6VM4 - chains C and F of the 26 polymer chains in the assembly; structure by electron microscopy, 7.08 A resolution (low resolution: residue-level contacts below are approximate; hydrogen-bond / salt-bridge calls are withheld).

Chain C:
Molecule: ATP synthase subunit alpha, chloroplastic
Source organism: Spinacia oleracea
Notes: EC 7.1.2.2
UniProtKB: P06450 (ATPA_SPIOL); numbering as in UniProt (aligned over 1-507)
Chain sequence (507 residues; numbered 1 to 507; the number before each row is that of its first residue):
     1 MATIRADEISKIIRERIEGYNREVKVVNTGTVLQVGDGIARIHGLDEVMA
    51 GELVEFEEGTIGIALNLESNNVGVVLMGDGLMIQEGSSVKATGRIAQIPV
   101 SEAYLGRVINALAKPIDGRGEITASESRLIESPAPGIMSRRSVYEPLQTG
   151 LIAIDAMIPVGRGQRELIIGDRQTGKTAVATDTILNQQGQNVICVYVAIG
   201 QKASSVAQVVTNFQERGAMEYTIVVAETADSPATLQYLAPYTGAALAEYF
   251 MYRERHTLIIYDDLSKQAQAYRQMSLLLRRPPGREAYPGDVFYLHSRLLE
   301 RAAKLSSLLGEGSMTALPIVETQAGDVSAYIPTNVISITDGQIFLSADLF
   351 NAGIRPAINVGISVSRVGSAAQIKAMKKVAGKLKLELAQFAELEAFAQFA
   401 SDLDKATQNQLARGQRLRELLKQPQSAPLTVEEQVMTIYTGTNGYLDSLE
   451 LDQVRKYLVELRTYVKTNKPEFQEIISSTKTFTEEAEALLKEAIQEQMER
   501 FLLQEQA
Unresolved in the structure: 1-2, 505-507
Swiss-Prot annotation at these positions:
  - binding site (ATP): Gly170 to Thr177
  - site: Ser363 (Required for activity)

Chain F:
Molecule: ATP synthase subunit beta, chloroplastic
Source organism: Spinacia oleracea
Notes: EC 7.1.2.2
UniProtKB: P00825 (ATPB_SPIOL); numbering as in UniProt (aligned over 1-498)
Chain sequence (498 residues; each row starts with the number of its first residue):
     1 MRINPTTSDPGVSTLEKKNLGRIAQIIGPVLDVAFPPGKMPNIYNALIVK
    51 GRDTAGQPMNVTCEVQQLLGNNRVRAVAMSATDGLTRGMEVIDTGAPLSV
   101 PVGGATLGRIFNVLGEPVDNLGPVDTRTTSPIHRSAPAFTQLDTKLSIFE
   151 TGIKVVDLLAPYRRGGKIGLFGGAGVGKTVLIMELINNIAKAHGGVSVFG
   201 GVGERTREGNDLYMEMKESGVINEQNIAESKVALVYGQMNEPPGARMRVG
   251 LTALTMAEYFRDVNEQDVLLFIDNIFRFVQAGSEVSALLGRMPSAVGYQP
   301 TLSTEMGSLQERITSTKEGSITSIQAVYVPADDLTDPAPATTFAHLDATT
   351 VLSRGLAAKGIYPAVDPLDSTSTMLQPRIVGEEHYEIAQRVKETLQRYKE
   401 LQDIIAILGLDELSEEDRLTVARARKIERFLSQPFFVAEVFTGSPGKYVG
   451 LAETIRGFQLILSGELDSLPEQAFYLVGNIDEATAKAMNLEMESKLKK
Unresolved in the structure: 1-16, 495-498
Swiss-Prot annotation at these positions:
  - binding site (ATP): Gly172 to Thr179

Chain C / chain F interface:
Residue-residue contacts - 12 pairs, chain C then chain F:
  Val35(C) - Gln67(F)
  Val35(C) - Leu68(F)
  Leu81(C) - Asn42(F)
  Leu81(C) - Ile43(F)
  Ile116(C) - Phe139(F)
  Asp230(C) - Glu311(F)
  Gln273(C) - Pro300(F)
  Leu276(C) - Pro300(F)
  Ala286(C) - Ser294(F)
  Asn351(C) - Lys392(F)
  Asn351(C) - Glu393(F)
  Asn351(C) - Gln396(F)
Interface residues without a listed pair, chain C (12 interface residues in all): Gln34, Gly36, Gln84, Ala352
Interface residues without a listed pair, chain F (13 interface residues in all): Met40, Gly307

Overview:
Chain C and chain F form an interface of 12 and 13 residues respectively. From UniProt: 8 ATP-binding residues
on chain C; 8 ATP-binding residues on chain F.
Here chain C is ATP synthase subunit alpha, chloroplastic and chain F is ATP synthase subunit beta,
chloroplastic, both from Spinacia oleracea. Entry 6VM4 (Chloroplast ATP synthase (C2, CF1FO)) was determined
by electron microscopy together with 6VM1, 6VMB, 6VMD, 6VMG, 6VOF, 6VOG and 8 further entries from the same
study.
